5MQH - chain A; structure by X-ray diffraction, 2.45 A resolution.

[Chain A]
Protein: Serine phosphatase
Source organism: Bacillus subtilis
UniProtKB: A0A0D1KMY9 (A0A0D1KMY9_BACIU); residues 590-827 here correspond to UniProt positions 593-830 (UniProt number = residue number + 3)
Amino-acid sequence (248 residues; row label = number of the first residue in the row):
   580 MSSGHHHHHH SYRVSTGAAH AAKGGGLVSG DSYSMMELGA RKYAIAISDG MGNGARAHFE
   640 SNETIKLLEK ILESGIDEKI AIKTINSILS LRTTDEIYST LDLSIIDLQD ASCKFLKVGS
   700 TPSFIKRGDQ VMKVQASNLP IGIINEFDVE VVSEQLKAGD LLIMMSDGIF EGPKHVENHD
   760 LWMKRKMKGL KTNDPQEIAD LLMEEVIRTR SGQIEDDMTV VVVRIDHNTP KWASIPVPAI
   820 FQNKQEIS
Unresolved in the structure: 580-586, 630-632, 818-827
Differences from the reference sequence: initiating methionine (580); expression tag (581-589); engineered mutation I624 (Ala627 in A0A0D1KMY9)
What the authors report for this chain:
  - conformationally variable residues (helix shift, loop rearrangement): G629, M630 to S678

[In short]
From the paper: conformational variability at G629 and M630.
Chain A is Serine phosphatase (Bacillus subtilis); the structure, Structure of the Phosphatase Domain of the
Cell Fate Determinant SpoIIE from Bacillus subtilis in a ..., was determined by X-ray diffraction (same
publication as 5UCG).
